Entry 4PU4 (X-ray diffraction, 3.79 A resolution); this record covers chains D and P of the 6 polymer chains in the assembly.

Chain D:
Molecule: Toxin-antitoxin system antidote transcriptional repressor Xre family
Organism: Shewanella oneidensis
UniProtKB: Q8EIX4 (Q8EIX4_SHEON); residues 21-98 here correspond to UniProt positions 1-78 (UniProt number = residue number - 20)
Amino-acid sequence (118 residues; each row starts with the number of its first residue; numbers below 1 keep their minus sign (Met-19 is residue -19)):
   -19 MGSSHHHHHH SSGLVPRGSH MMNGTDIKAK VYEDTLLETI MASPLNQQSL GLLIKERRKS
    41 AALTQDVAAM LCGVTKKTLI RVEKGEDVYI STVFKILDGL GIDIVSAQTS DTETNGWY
Disordered / not traced: -19 to 19, 98
Differences from the reference sequence: expression tag (-19 to 20)

Chain P:
Molecule: Operator DNA
Sequence (26 nucleotides; each row starts with the number of its first residue):
     1 ATTAGGTGTA CTTATCTACA CTTTTT
Disordered / not traced: 25-26

Interface between chain D and chain P:
Residue-residue contacts - 13 pairs, chain D then chain P:
  Gly53(D) - DC16(P)  phosphate contact
  Val54(D) - DC16(P)  phosphate contact
  Thr55(D) - DC16(P)  hydrogen bond to the phosphate
  Thr58(D) - DT15(P)  phosphate contact
  Thr58(D) - DC16(P)  hydrogen bond to the phosphate
  Arg61(D) - DA14(P)  salt bridge to the phosphate
  Arg61(D) - DT15(P)  salt bridge to the phosphate
  Asp67(D) - DT13(P)  phosphate contact
  Asp67(D) - DA14(P)  phosphate contact
  Val68(D) - DT15(P)  phosphate contact
  Tyr69(D) - DA14(P)  phosphate contact
  Tyr69(D) - DT15(P)  hydrogen bond to the phosphate
  Thr72(D) - DT15(P)  hydrogen bond to the phosphate
Interface residues without a listed pair, chain D (11 interface residues in all): Lys57, Lys75
Interface residues without a listed pair, chain P (5 interface residues in all): DT17

In short:
11 residues of chain D face 5 of chain P across their interface; the contacts include 4 hydrogen bonds and 2
salt bridges. Polar pairs include Thr55(D)-DC16(P), Thr58(D)-DC16(P) and Tyr69(D)-DT15(P).
Here chain D is Toxin-antitoxin system antidote transcriptional repressor Xre family (Shewanella oneidensis)
and chain P is Operator DNA. Entry 4PU4 (Shewanella oneidensis MR-1 Toxin Antitoxin System HipA, HipB and its
operator DNA complex (space group P21)) was determined by X-ray diffraction, deposited together with 4PU3,
4PU5, 4PU7 and 4PU8.
